PDB entry 7JK2 | electron microscopy, 3.20 A resolution | chains B and G of the 9 polymer chains in the assembly

# Chain B
Name: Origin recognition complex subunit 2
Organism: Drosophila melanogaster
Reference sequence: Q24168 (ORC2_DROME); residue numbers follow UniProt; this construct covers 1-618
Sequence (618 residues; numbered 1 to 618; the number before each row is that of its first residue):
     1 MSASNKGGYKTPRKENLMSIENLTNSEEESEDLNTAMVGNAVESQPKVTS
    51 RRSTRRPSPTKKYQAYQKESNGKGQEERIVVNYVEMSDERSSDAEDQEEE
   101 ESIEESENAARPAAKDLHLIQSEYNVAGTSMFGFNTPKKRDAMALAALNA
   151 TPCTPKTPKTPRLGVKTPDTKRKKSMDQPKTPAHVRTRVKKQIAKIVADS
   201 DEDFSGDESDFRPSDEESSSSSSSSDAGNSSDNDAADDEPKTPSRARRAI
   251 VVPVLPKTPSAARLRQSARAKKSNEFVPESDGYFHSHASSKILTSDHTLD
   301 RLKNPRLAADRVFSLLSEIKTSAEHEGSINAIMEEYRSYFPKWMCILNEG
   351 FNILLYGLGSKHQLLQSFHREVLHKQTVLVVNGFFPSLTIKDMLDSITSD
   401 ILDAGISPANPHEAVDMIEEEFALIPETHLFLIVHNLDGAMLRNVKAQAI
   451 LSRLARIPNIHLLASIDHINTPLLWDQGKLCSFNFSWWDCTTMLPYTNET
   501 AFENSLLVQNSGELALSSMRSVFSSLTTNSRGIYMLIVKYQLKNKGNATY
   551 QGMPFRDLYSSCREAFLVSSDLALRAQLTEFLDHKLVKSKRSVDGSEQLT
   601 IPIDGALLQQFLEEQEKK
Unresolved in the structure: 1-275, 287-322, 506-514, 546-551, 592-596, 617-618
Curated features (UniProtKB/Swiss-Prot):
  - modified residue: T24 (Phosphothreonine), S26 (Phosphoserine), S30 (Phosphoserine), S87 (Phosphoserine), S91 (Phosphoserine), S92 (Phosphoserine), T151 (Phosphothreonine), T154 (Phosphothreonine), T157 (Phosphothreonine), T160 (Phosphothreonine), T167 (Phosphothreonine), T170 (Phosphothreonine), T181 (Phosphothreonine), T258 (Phosphothreonine), S260 (Phosphoserine)

# Chain G
Name: Cell division control protein
Organism: Drosophila melanogaster
Reference sequence: Q9VSM9 (Q9VSM9_DROME); numbering as in UniProt (aligned over 242-662)
Sequence (424 residues; row label = number of the first residue in the row):
   239 SNANNLPSPSRNKYQNARRVLNSAETQNLPGRESQLQELREFFSNHLESQ
   289 TSGSLYVSGQPGTGKTACLSLLLRDPDFSKRLQRVYINCTSIASVGAVYK
   339 KLCTELQLKVSGRTERDHLEAIQRHLKTAKRMLLLVLDEIDQLCTSRQEV
   389 LYTIFEWPALPGSRILLVGIANSLDLTDRALMRLNARCELKPRLMHFPPY
   439 SKQQIVEIFKSRLAEAEVLDVFPPVTLQLLAAKVSAISGDVRRALDIGRR
   489 VVEIAEQQKRDGEKEFNMKALQLEGKDAVEAKEKQDTLKPVQVTQVAAVL
   539 NKVYGASQNLEEDIEASFPLQQKLMLCTLVLMLRNERNKDISMGRLHEVY
   589 RRVCAKRNILALDQAEFTGTVDLVETRGILRIMRKKEPRLHKVLLQWDEE
   639 EVHAALSDKQLIASILSDTACLSK
Unresolved in the structure: 239-248, 499-525, 543-555, 661-662
Sequence notes: expression tag (239-241)
Bound ions: Mg2+: T304 (together with ATP)
Small-molecule neighbours: ATP (adenosine-5'-triphosphate): S261, A262, E263, T264, N266, L267, P268, G269, R270, Q298, P299, G300, T301, G302, K303, T304, A305, E377, N410, Y438, I446, R450, V479, R480

# Chain B / chain G interface
Contacting residue pairs (24; chain B residue first):
  F385(B) with R421(G)
  P386(B) with R421(G)
  S387(B) with R421(G), hydrogen bond
  D400(B) with R354(G), salt bridge
  A501(B) with A424(G)
  F502(B) with R421(G)
  E503(B) with R421(G), salt bridge
  S525(B) with H434(G), hydrogen bond
  T527(B) with P437(G); I475(G); S476(G)
  N529(B) with A474(G), hydrogen bond (backbone-backbone); I475(G)
  R556(B) with D636(G), salt bridge; E637(G), salt bridge
  Y559(B) with D636(G); E639(G), hydrogen bond
  R563(B) with E639(G), salt bridge
  S569(B) with Y542(G), hydrogen bond (side chain-backbone)
  D571(B) with Q634(G)
  R575(B) with Q634(G)
  E580(B) with Q298(G)
  H584(B) with D413(G), salt bridge
  R591(B) with K577(G)
Interface residues without a listed pair, chain B (24 interface residues in all): S521, T528, S560, S570, D583
Interface residues without a listed pair, chain G (21 interface residues in all): R385, E387, L412, M420, S473

# Summary
24 residues of chain B face 21 of chain G across their interface; the contacts include 5 hydrogen bonds and 6
salt bridges. Among the polar pairs are D400(B)-R354(G), E503(B)-R421(G) and R556(B)-D636(G). Bound to chain
G: ATP.
Chain B is Origin recognition complex subunit 2 and chain G is Cell division control protein, both from
Drosophila melanogaster; the structure, Structure of Drosophila ORC bound to poly(dA/dT) DNA and Cdc6
(conformation 1), was determined by electron microscopy together with 7JGR, 7JGS, 7JK3, 7JK4, 7JK5 and 7JK6
from the same study.
